Entry 8DL6 (electron microscopy, 3.00 A resolution); this record covers chains C and D of the 3 polymer chains in the assembly.

# Chain C
Name: 11F9 light-chain
Organism: Mus musculus
Chain sequence (213 residues; numbered 21 to 233; the number before each row is that of its first residue):
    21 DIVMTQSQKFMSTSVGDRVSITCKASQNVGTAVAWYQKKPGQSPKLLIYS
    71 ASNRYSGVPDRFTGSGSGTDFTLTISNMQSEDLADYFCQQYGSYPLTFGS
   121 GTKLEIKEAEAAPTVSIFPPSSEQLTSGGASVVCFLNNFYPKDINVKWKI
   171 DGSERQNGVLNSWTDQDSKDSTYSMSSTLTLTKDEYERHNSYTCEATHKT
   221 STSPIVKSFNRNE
Disulfides: Cys43-Cys108

# Chain D
Name: 11F9 heavy-chain
Organism: Mus musculus
Chain sequence (238 residues; numbered 1 to 238; the number before each row is that of its first residue):
     1 MKCSWVIFFLMAVVTGVNSEVQLQQSGAELVRPGALVKLSCKASGFNIKD
    51 YYMHWVKERPEQGLEWIGWIDPENGNTIYDPKFQGKASITADTSSNTAYL
   101 QLSSLTSEDTAVYYCARKRGYYGPYFDYWGQGTTLTVSSKTTAPSVYPLA
   151 PVCGDTTGSSVTLGCLVKGYFPEPVTLTWNSGSLSSGVHTFPAVLQSGLY
   201 TLSSSVTVTSSTWPSQSITCNVAHPASSTKVDKKIEPA
Disordered / not traced: 1-19
Disulfides: Cys41-Cys115

# Interface between chain C and chain D
Pairs across the interface (25):
  Tyr56(C) - Tyr125(D)
  Tyr56(C) - Phe126(D)  hydrogen bond (side chain-backbone)
  Lys58(C) - Glu58(D)  salt bridge
  Lys58(C) - Tyr114(D)
  Gln62(C) - Tyr114(D)  hydrogen bond (backbone-side chain)
  Ser63(C) - Trp129(D)
  Ser63(C) - Gly130(D)
  Pro64(C) - Trp129(D)
  Leu66(C) - Tyr125(D)  hydrophobic
  Leu66(C) - Phe126(D)
  Tyr69(C) - Tyr125(D)  hydrophobic
  Tyr111(C) - Tyr122(D)
  Tyr111(C) - Gly123(D)
  Tyr111(C) - Pro124(D)
  Tyr114(C) - Trp66(D)  hydrophobic
  Tyr114(C) - Trp69(D)
  Tyr114(C) - Tyr121(D)  hydrogen bond (side chain-backbone)
  Tyr114(C) - Tyr122(D)  hydrophobic
  Pro115(C) - Trp66(D)  hydrophobic
  Pro115(C) - Asp80(D)
  Leu116(C) - Trp66(D)
  Phe118(C) - Leu64(D)  hydrophobic
  Ile137(C) - Pro151(D)
  Phe138(C) - Pro151(D)  hydrophobic
  Ser182(C) - Pro192(D)
Also at the interface, not in a pair above, chain C (24 interface residues in all): Ala54, Tyr75, Phe107, Gln109, Gly112, Gly119, Ser120, Pro139, Ser141
Also at the interface, not in a pair above, chain D (22 interface residues in all): His54, Val56, Gly63, Glu65, Asp127, Leu149

# In short
The interface between chain C and chain D involves 24 residues on one side and 22 on the other; the contacts
include 3 hydrogen bonds and 1 salt bridge. Among the polar pairs are Lys58(C)-Glu58(D), Tyr56(C)-Phe126(D)
and Gln62(C)-Tyr114(D).
Chain C is 11F9 light-chain and chain D is 11F9 heavy-chain, both from Mus musculus; the structure, Cryo-EM
structure of human ferroportin/slc40 bound to Ca2+ in nanodisc, was determined by electron microscopy.
